2UWC - chain A; structure by X-ray diffraction, 2.30 A resolution.

Chain A:
Name: Cellulase
Organism: Tropaeolum majus
Notes: EC 3.2.1.151, 3.2.1.4
UniProt: Q07524 (Q07524_TROMA); residues 1-271 here correspond to UniProt positions 25-295 (UniProt number = residue number + 24)
Amino-acid sequence (271 residues; row label = number of the first residue in the row):
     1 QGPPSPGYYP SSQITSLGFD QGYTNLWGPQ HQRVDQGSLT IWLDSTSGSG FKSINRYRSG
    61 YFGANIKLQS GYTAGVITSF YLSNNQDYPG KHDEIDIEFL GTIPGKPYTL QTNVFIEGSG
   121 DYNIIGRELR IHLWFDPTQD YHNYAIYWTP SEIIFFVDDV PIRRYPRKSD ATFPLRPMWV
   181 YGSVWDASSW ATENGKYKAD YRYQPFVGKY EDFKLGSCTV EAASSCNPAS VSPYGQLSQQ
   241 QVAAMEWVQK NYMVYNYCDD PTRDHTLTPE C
Not modelled in the structure: 1-2, 193-195
Differences from the reference sequence: conflict Leu129 (Met153 in Q07524), Met178 (Leu202 in Q07524)
Disulfides: Cys218-Cys226, Cys258-Cys271
From the paper describing this entry:
  - conformationally variable residues (order/disorder transition): Ala191 to Tyr197
  - specificity-determining residues: Ile124, Ser189, Asn194 (proposed by the authors, not directly observed)

Overview:
From the paper: specificity determinants Ile124, Ser189 and Asn194; conformational variability at Ala191.
Chain A is Cellulase (Tropaeolum majus); the structure, Crystal structure of Nasturtium xyloglucan hydrolase
isoform NXG2, was determined by X-ray diffraction together with 2UWA and 2UWB from the same study.
